PDB entry 1OAF | X-ray diffraction, 1.40 A resolution | chain A

== Chain A ==
Protein: Ascorbate peroxidase
Source organism: Glycine max
Notes: EC 1.11.1.11
Reference sequence: Q43758 (Q43758); residue numbers follow UniProt; this construct covers 1-250
Amino-acid sequence (261 residues; each row starts with the number of its first residue; note: 1 number in that range is skipped by the numbering (no residue carries it; nothing is unmodelled there); numbers below 1 keep their minus sign (Met-11 is residue -11)):
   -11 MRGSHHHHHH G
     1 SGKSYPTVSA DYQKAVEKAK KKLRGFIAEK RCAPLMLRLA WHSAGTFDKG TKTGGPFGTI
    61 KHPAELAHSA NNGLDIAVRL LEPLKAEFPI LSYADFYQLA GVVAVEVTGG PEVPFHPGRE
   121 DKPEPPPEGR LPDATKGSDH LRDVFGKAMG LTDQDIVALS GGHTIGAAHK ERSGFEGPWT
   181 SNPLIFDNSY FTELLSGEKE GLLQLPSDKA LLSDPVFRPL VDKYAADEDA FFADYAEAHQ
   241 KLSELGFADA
Unresolved in the structure: -11 to -1
Differences from the reference sequence: expression tag (1)
Metal / ion sites: heme Fe near His163 (its only coordinating residue here); Na+: Thr164, Asn182, Ile185
Residues lining bound ligands:
  - ascorbic acid (ASC): Lys30, Arg31, Cys32, Pro34, Leu35, His169, Arg172
  - heme (HEM): Pro34, Leu35, Leu37, Arg38, Trp41, Pro132, Asp133, Ala134, Leu141, Phe145, Leu159, Ser160, Gly162, His163, Ile165, Gly166, Ala167, Ala168, His169, Arg172, Ser173, Phe175, Trp179, Leu205, Ser207, Tyr235

== Summary ==
Ligands of chain A: heme and ascorbic acid. Thr164, Asn182 and Ile185 coordinate Na+.
Chain A is Ascorbate peroxidase (Glycine max); the structure, Ascobate peroxidase from soybean cytosol in
complex with ascorbate, was determined by X-ray diffraction (same publication as 1OAG).
